Entry 5EJC (X-ray diffraction, 3.10 A resolution); this record covers chains E and F of the 3 polymer chains in the assembly.

[Chain E (and F)]
Protein: Hamartin
Organism: Homo sapiens
Notes: chain F of this document is another copy of the same molecule, construct and numbering; everything in this record applies to it too
UniProt: Q92574 (TSC1_HUMAN); residue numbers follow UniProt; this construct covers 939-992
Amino-acid sequence (55 residues; row label = number of the first residue in the row):
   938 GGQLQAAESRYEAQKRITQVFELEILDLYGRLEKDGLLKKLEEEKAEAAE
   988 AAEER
Unresolved in the structure: 938, 971-992 (chain F: 938, 978-992)
Sequence notes: expression tag (938)
UniProt features mapped onto this chain:
  - natural variant: L978 (L978V: In TSC1; uncertain significance)
  - mutagenesis: L941 (L941A: Abolished interaction with TBC1D7; when associated with 965-A--A-969), I954 to I962 (Reduced interaction with TBC1D7 without affecting interaction with TSC2), I954 (I954A: Abolished interaction with TBC1D7), F958 (F958A: Abolished interaction with TBC1D7), I962 (I962A: Abolished interaction with TBC1D7), L965 to L969 (Slightly reduced interaction with TBC1D7 without affecting interaction with TSC2)
What the authors report for this chain:
  - mutagenesis - L941A/L965A/L969A: abolished binding to TBC1 domain family member 7
  - mutagenesis - I954A, F958A, I962A, L965A/L969A, Y966A: decreased binding to TBC1 domain family member 7

[Interface between chain E and chain F]
Pairs across the interface (31; chain E residue first):
  Q940(E) with L941(F)
  L941(E) with Q940(F)
  E945(E) with R947(F), salt bridge
  R947(E) with Y948(F)
  Y948(E) with R947(F); Q951(F)
  Q951(E) with Y948(F); Q951(F); K952(F); T955(F), hydrogen bond
  K952(E) with Q951(F)
  I954(E) with T955(F)
  T955(E) with Q951(F); I954(F); T955(F), hydrogen bond; F958(F)
  F958(E) with T955(F); I962(F), hydrophobic
  E959(E) with F958(F)
  E961(E) with Y966(F), hydrogen bond
  I962(E) with F958(F), hydrophobic; I962(F), hydrophobic; L965(F), hydrophobic
  L965(E) with L965(F), hydrophobic; Y966(F), hydrophobic; L969(F), hydrophobic
  Y966(E) with E961(F), hydrogen bond; L965(F), hydrophobic
  R968(E) with L969(F)
  L969(E) with R968(F); D972(F)
Other interface residues (no listed pair), chain E (18 interface residues in all): A944
Other interface residues (no listed pair), chain F (19 interface residues in all): A944, E945, E959

[Overview]
18 residues of chain E face 19 of chain F across their interface, with 4 hydrogen bonds and 1 salt bridge.
Among the polar pairs are E945(E)-R947(F), Q951(E)-T955(F) and T955(E)-T955(F). From the paper: I954A, F958A
and I962A of chain E, among others, reduce binding to TBC1 domain family member 7; L941A/L965A/L969A of chain
E abolish binding to TBC1 domain family member 7; 6 substitutions were tested in all.
Both chains are Hamartin (Homo sapiens). Entry 5EJC (Crystal structural of the TSC1-TBC1D7 complex) was
determined by X-ray diffraction.
